PDB entry 6HJM | X-ray diffraction, 2.39 A resolution | chains A and B

== Chain A (and B) ==
Molecule: MglB
From: Myxococcus xanthus
Notes: chain B of this document is another copy of the same molecule, construct and numbering; everything in this record applies to it too
UniProt: Q50883 (Q50883_MYXXA); residues 2-159 here = UniProt positions 2-159
Sequence (192 residues; row label = number of the first residue in the row; numbers below 1 keep their minus sign (Met-32 is residue -32)):
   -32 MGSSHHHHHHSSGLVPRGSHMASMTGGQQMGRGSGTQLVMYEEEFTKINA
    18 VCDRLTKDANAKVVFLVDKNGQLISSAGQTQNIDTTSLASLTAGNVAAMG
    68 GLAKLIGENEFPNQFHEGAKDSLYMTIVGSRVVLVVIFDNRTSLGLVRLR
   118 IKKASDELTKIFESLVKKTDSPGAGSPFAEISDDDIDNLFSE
Unresolved in the structure: -32 to 5, 134-159 (chain B: -32 to 7, 134-159)
Construct notes: initiating methionine (-32); expression tag (-31 to 1)
From the paper describing this entry:
  - mutagenesis - K14A/R115A/K120A: unchanged catalytic activity
  - mutagenesis - K14A/R115A/K120A: decreased localization

== Chain A / chain B interface ==
Contacting residue pairs (52):
  Ile50(A) with Leu72(B); Ile73(B), hydrophobic
  Asp51(A) with Leu72(B)
  Ser54(A) with Leu72(B)
  Leu55(A) with Leu69(B); Leu72(B); Ile73(B), hydrophobic
  Leu58(A) with Ala65(B); Gly68(B); Leu69(B), hydrophobic
  Thr59(A) with Leu69(B)
  Asn62(A) with Asn62(B), hydrogen bond; Ala65(B); Met66(B)
  Ala65(A) with Leu58(B); Asn62(B)
  Met66(A) with His83(B)
  Gly68(A) with Leu58(B)
  Leu69(A) with Leu55(B); Leu58(B), hydrophobic; Thr59(B); Leu90(B), hydrophobic; Met92(B), hydrophobic
  Leu72(A) with Asp51(B); Ser54(B); Leu55(B)
  Glu75(A) with Lys87(B); Asp88(B)
  Phe78(A) with His83(B); Glu84(B); Gly85(B); Asp88(B); Leu90(B), hydrophobic
  Pro79(A) with Glu84(B); Gly85(B)
  Asn80(A) with His83(B); Glu84(B), hydrogen bond (backbone-backbone)
  Gln81(A) with Phe82(B); His83(B)
  Phe82(A) with Phe82(B), hydrogen bond (backbone-backbone)
  His83(A) with Met66(B); Phe78(B); Gln81(B); His83(B)
  Glu84(A) with Phe78(B)
  Gly85(A) with Glu75(B)
  Ala86(A) with Glu75(B), hydrogen bond (backbone-side chain)
  Lys87(A) with Glu75(B), hydrogen bond (backbone-side chain)
  Asp88(A) with Glu75(B), hydrogen bond (backbone-side chain)
  Leu90(A) with Leu69(B), hydrophobic
  Met92(A) with Leu69(B), hydrophobic
  Ile104(A) with Ile73(B), hydrophobic
Also at the interface, not in a pair above, chain A (30 interface residues in all): Gly61, Ile73, Arg115
Also at the interface, not in a pair above, chain B (31 interface residues in all): Asn49, Ile50, Gly61, Pro79, Asn80, Ala86, Ser89, Ile104

== In short ==
The interface between chain A and chain B involves 30 residues on one side and 31 on the other, with 6
hydrogen bonds. Among the polar pairs are Asn62(A)-Asn62(B), Ala86(A)-Glu75(B) and Lys87(A)-Glu75(B). The
paper reports that K14A/R115A/K120A of chain A reduce localization; K14A/R115A/K120A of chain A leave
catalytic activity unchanged.
Both chains are MglB (Myxococcus xanthus). Entry 6HJM (Myxococcus xanthus MglB) was determined by X-ray
diffraction (same publication as 6H35, 6HJH, 6HJO, 6H17 and 6H5B).
